3V4J - chain A; structure by X-ray diffraction, 2.04 A resolution.

== Chain A ==
Name: DNA dC->dU-editing enzyme APOBEC-3G
Organism: Homo sapiens
Notes: EC 3.5.4.-; fragment: C-Terminal Domain
UniProt: Q9HC16 (ABC3G_HUMAN); residue numbers follow UniProt; this construct covers 191-384
Sequence (207 residues; row label = number of the first residue in the row):
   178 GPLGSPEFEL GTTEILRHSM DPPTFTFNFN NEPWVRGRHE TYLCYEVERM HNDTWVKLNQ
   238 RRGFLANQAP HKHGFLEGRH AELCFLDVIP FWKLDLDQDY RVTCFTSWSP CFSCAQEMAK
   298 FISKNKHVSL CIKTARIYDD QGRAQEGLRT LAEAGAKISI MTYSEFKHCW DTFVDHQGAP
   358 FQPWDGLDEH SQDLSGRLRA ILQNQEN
Disordered / not traced: 178-195, 380-384
Covalently attached groups: Methyl-3,4-dephostatin (PQR) linked to C308
Sequence notes: expression tag (178-190); engineered mutation K234 (Leu in Q9HC16), A243 (Cys in Q9HC16), K310 (Phe in Q9HC16), A321 (Cys in Q9HC16), A356 (Cys in Q9HC16)
Ion coordination: Zn2+ site 1: H248, H250; Zn2+ site 2: H257, C288, C291
Small-molecule neighbours: Methyl-3,4-dephostatin (PQR; 4-[methyl(nitroso)amino]benzene-1,2-diol): R278, T280, K310, K334
Reported in the primary citation:
  - binding site for Methyl-3,4-dephostatin: C308
  - catalytic residues: E259 (proposed by the authors, not directly observed)
  - Zn2+ coordination: C288, C291

== In short ==
Methyl-3,4-dephostatin is covalently linked to C308. H248 and H250 coordinate Zn2+ site 1. The Zn2+ site 2 is
built by H257, C288 and C291. From the paper: the catalytic residue E259; a binding site for
Methyl-3,4-dephostatin at C308.
Chain A is DNA dC->dU-editing enzyme APOBEC-3G (Homo sapiens); the structure, First-In-Class Small Molecule
Inhibitors of the Single-strand DNA Cytosine Deaminase APOBEC3G, was determined by X-ray diffraction (same
publication as 3V4K).
